PDB entry 8AIJ | X-ray diffraction, 1.50 A resolution | chains CCC and DDD of the 4 polymer chains in the assembly

Chain CCC (and DDD):
Name: Fucose-binding lectin PA-IIL
Source organism: Pseudomonas aeruginosa PAO1
Notes: chain DDD of this document is another copy of the same molecule, construct and numbering; everything in this record applies to it too
UniProt: Q9HYN5 (Q9HYN5_PSEAE); residues 1-114 here correspond to UniProt positions 2-115 (UniProt number = residue number + 1)
Chain sequence (114 residues; numbered 1 to 114; the number before each row is that of its first residue):
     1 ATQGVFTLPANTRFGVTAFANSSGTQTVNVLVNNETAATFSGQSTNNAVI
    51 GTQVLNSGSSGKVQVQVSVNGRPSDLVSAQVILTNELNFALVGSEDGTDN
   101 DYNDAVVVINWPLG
Bound ions: Ca2+ site 1: Asn21, Asp101, Asn103, Asp104 (together with N-(alpha-L-Fucopyranosyl)benzamide) (shared with Gly114(DDD) of chain DDD); Ca2+ site 2: Glu95, Asp99, Asp101, Asp104 (together with N-(alpha-L-Fucopyranosyl)benzamide); Ca2+ site 3: Gly114 (together with N-(alpha-L-Fucopyranosyl)benzamide) (shared with Asn21(DDD), Asp101(DDD), Asn103(DDD), Asp104(DDD) of chain DDD)
Ligand contacts: N-(alpha-L-Fucopyranosyl)benzamide (M9I): Asn21, Ser22, Ser23, Thr45, Glu95, Asp96, Gly97, Thr98, Asp99, Asp101, Asn103, Asp104
From the paper describing this entry:
  - binding site for N-(alpha-L-Fucopyranosyl)benzamide: Ser23, Thr45, Asp96, Gly97, Thr98

Interface between chain CCC and chain DDD:
Pairs across the interface (55):
  Arg13(CCC) - Thr45(DDD)  hydrogen bond (side chain-backbone)
  Arg13(CCC) - Asn46(DDD)  hydrogen bond
  Gly15(CCC) - Asn47(DDD)
  Thr17(CCC) - Phe19(DDD)
  Phe19(CCC) - Thr17(DDD)
  Asn21(CCC) - Leu113(DDD)
  Asn21(CCC) - Gly114(DDD)  hydrogen bond (side chain-backbone)
  Thr45(CCC) - Gly114(DDD)
  Asn46(CCC) - Arg13(DDD)  hydrogen bond
  Asn46(CCC) - Val54(DDD)
  Asn47(CCC) - Gly15(DDD)
  Asn47(CCC) - Asn110(DDD)  hydrogen bond
  Asn47(CCC) - Leu113(DDD)
  Thr52(CCC) - Val49(DDD)
  Val54(CCC) - Asn46(DDD)
  Val77(CCC) - Leu83(DDD)  hydrophobic
  Val77(CCC) - Thr84(DDD)
  Ser78(CCC) - Leu83(DDD)
  Ala79(CCC) - Leu83(DDD)  hydrophobic
  Val81(CCC) - Leu91(DDD)  hydrophobic
  Leu83(CCC) - Val77(DDD)  hydrophobic
  Leu83(CCC) - Ser78(DDD)
  Leu83(CCC) - Ala79(DDD)  hydrophobic
  Thr84(CCC) - Val77(DDD)
  Thr84(CCC) - Tyr102(DDD)
  Glu86(CCC) - Asn100(DDD)
  Glu86(CCC) - Asp101(DDD)
  Leu87(CCC) - Gly93(DDD)
  Leu87(CCC) - Tyr102(DDD)
  Phe89(CCC) - Leu91(DDD)  hydrophobic
  Phe89(CCC) - Val106(DDD)  hydrophobic
  Phe89(CCC) - Val108(DDD)  hydrophobic
  Leu91(CCC) - Val81(DDD)  hydrophobic
  Leu91(CCC) - Phe89(DDD)  hydrophobic
  Gly93(CCC) - Leu87(DDD)
  Asn100(CCC) - Glu86(DDD)
  Asp101(CCC) - Glu86(DDD)
  Asp101(CCC) - Leu87(DDD)
  Asp101(CCC) - Gly114(DDD)
  Tyr102(CCC) - Thr84(DDD)
  Tyr102(CCC) - Leu87(DDD)
  Asn103(CCC) - Leu87(DDD)
  Asn103(CCC) - Pro112(DDD)  hydrogen bond (side chain-backbone)
  Asn103(CCC) - Leu113(DDD)
  Asn103(CCC) - Gly114(DDD)  hydrogen bond (side chain-backbone)
  Val106(CCC) - Phe89(DDD)  hydrophobic
  Asn110(CCC) - Asn47(DDD)  hydrogen bond
  Pro112(CCC) - Asn103(DDD)  hydrogen bond (backbone-side chain)
  Leu113(CCC) - Asn21(DDD)
  Leu113(CCC) - Asn47(DDD)
  Leu113(CCC) - Asn103(DDD)
  Gly114(CCC) - Asn21(DDD)  hydrogen bond (backbone-side chain)
  Gly114(CCC) - Thr45(DDD)  hydrogen bond (backbone-backbone)
  Gly114(CCC) - Asp101(DDD)
  Gly114(CCC) - Asn103(DDD)  hydrogen bond (backbone-side chain)
Also at the interface, not in a pair above, chain CCC (34 interface residues in all): Ser22, Val49, Val92, Val108
Also at the interface, not in a pair above, chain DDD (34 interface residues in all): Ser22, Thr52, Val92

Summary:
Chain CCC and chain DDD each contribute 34 residues to their interface; the contacts include 12 hydrogen
bonds. Polar pairs include Arg13(CCC)-Thr45(DDD), Arg13(CCC)-Asn46(DDD) and Asn21(CCC)-Gly114(DDD). Chain CCC
binds N-(alpha-L-Fucopyranosyl)benzamide. Asn21(CCC), Asp101(CCC), Asn103(CCC) and Asp104(CCC) form the Ca2+
site 1. The paper reports a binding site for N-(alpha-L-Fucopyranosyl)benzamide at Ser23(CCC), Thr45(CCC) and
Asp96(CCC) among others.
Both chains are Fucose-binding lectin PA-IIL (Pseudomonas aeruginosa PAO1). Entry 8AIJ (STRUCTURE OF THE LECB
LECTIN FROM PSEUDOMONAS AERUGINOSA STRAIN PAO1 IN COMPLEX WITH N-(alpha-L-Fucopyranosyl)benzamide (6)) was
determined by X-ray diffraction together with 8AIY from the same study.
